2FZC - chains C and D of the 4 polymer chains in the assembly; structure by X-ray diffraction, 2.10 A resolution.

Chain C:
Name: Aspartate carbamoyltransferase catalytic chain
From: Escherichia coli
Notes: EC 2.1.3.2
UniProtKB: P0A786 (PYRB_ECOLI); residue numbers follow UniProt; this construct covers 1-310
Amino-acid sequence (310 residues; each row starts with the number of its first residue):
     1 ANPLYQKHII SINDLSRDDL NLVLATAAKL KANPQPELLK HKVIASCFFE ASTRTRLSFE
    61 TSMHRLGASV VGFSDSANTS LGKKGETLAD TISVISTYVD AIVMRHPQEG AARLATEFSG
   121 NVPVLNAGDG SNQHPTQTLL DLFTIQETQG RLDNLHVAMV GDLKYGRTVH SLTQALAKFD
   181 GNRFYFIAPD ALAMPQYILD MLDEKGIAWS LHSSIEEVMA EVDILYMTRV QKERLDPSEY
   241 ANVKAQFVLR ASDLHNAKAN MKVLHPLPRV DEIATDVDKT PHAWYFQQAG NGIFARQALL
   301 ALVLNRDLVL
Residues lining bound ligands: EOP ({ethane-1,2-diylbis[imino(2-oxoethane-2,1-diyl)]}bis(phosphonic acid)): Ser52, Arg54, Thr55, Ser80, Arg105, His134, Gln137, Arg167, Thr168, Arg229, Pro266, Leu267, Pro268

Chain D:
Name: Aspartate carbamoyltransferase regulatory chain
From: Escherichia coli
Notes: EC 2.1.3.2
UniProtKB: P0A7F3 (PYRI_ECOLI); aligned to UniProt positions 1-153 over residues 1-153 (the alignment contains insertions or deletions, so no single offset holds)
Amino-acid sequence (153 residues; row label = number of the first residue in the row):
     1 MTHDNKLQVE AIKRGTVIDH IPAQIGFKLL SLFKLTETDQ RITIGLNLPS GEMGRKDLIK
    61 IENTFLSEDQ VDQLALYAPQ ATVNRIDNYE VVGKSRPSLP ERIDNVLVCP NSNCISHAEP
   121 VSSSFAVRKR ANDIALKCKY CEKEFSHNVV LAN
Disordered / not traced: 1
Metal / ion sites: Zn2+: Cys109, Cys114, Cys138, Cys141
Residues lining bound ligands: CTP (cytidine-5'-triphosphate): Thr2, Glu10, Ala11, Ile12, Val17, Asp19, His20, Leu58, Lys60, Asn84, Tyr89, Glu90, Val91
Swiss-Prot annotation at these positions:
  - binding site (Zn(2+)): Cys109, Cys114, Cys138, Cys141

Interface between chain C and chain D:
Residue-residue contacts - 39 pairs, chain C then chain D:
  Ser11(C) - Glu142(D)  hydrogen bond
  Asn13(C) - Lys137(D)  hydrogen bond
  Asn13(C) - Glu142(D)
  Thr87(C) - Glu119(D)
  Thr87(C) - Pro120(D)
  Leu88(C) - Ile115(D)  hydrophobic
  Leu88(C) - Glu119(D)  hydrogen bond (backbone-side chain)
  Ala89(C) - Glu119(D)  hydrogen bond (backbone-side chain)
  Ala89(C) - Pro120(D)  hydrophobic
  His106(C) - Ile115(D)
  Pro107(C) - Asn113(D)  hydrogen bond (backbone-side chain)
  Gln108(C) - Asn113(D)
  Gln108(C) - Cys114(D)
  Gln108(C) - Ile115(D)
  Glu109(C) - Asn111(D)  hydrogen bond
  Glu109(C) - Asn113(D)  hydrogen bond
  Glu109(C) - Cys114(D)
  Glu109(C) - Ile115(D)  hydrogen bond (backbone-backbone)
  Glu109(C) - Cys141(D)
  Gly110(C) - Ile115(D)
  Gly110(C) - Tyr140(D)
  Ala111(C) - Ile115(D)
  Arg113(C) - Lys139(D)
  Arg113(C) - Tyr140(D)
  Arg113(C) - Glu142(D)  salt bridge
  Leu114(C) - Ile115(D)  hydrophobic
  Leu114(C) - Glu119(D)
  Leu114(C) - Val121(D)  hydrophobic
  Leu114(C) - Tyr140(D)  hydrophobic
  Glu117(C) - Val121(D)
  Glu117(C) - Lys139(D)  salt bridge
  Glu117(C) - Tyr140(D)  hydrogen bond
  Phe118(C) - Pro120(D)
  Phe118(C) - Val121(D)  hydrophobic
  Ser131(C) - Lys143(D)  hydrogen bond
  Asn132(C) - Tyr140(D)
  Asn132(C) - Cys141(D)
  Asn132(C) - Glu142(D)  hydrogen bond
  Gln133(C) - Glu142(D)
Interface residues without a listed pair, chain D (14 interface residues in all): Ala118

Summary:
18 residues of chain C and 14 residues of chain D are in contact, with 11 hydrogen bonds and 2 salt bridges.
Polar pairs include Arg113(C)-Glu142(D), Glu117(C)-Lys139(D) and Ser11(C)-Glu142(D). Ligands of chain C:
compound EOP. Ligands of chain D: CTP.
Chain C is Aspartate carbamoyltransferase catalytic chain and chain D is Aspartate carbamoyltransferase
regulatory chain, both from Escherichia coli; the structure, The Structure of Wild-Type E. Coli Aspartate
Transcarbamoylase in Complex with Novel T State Inhibitors at ..., was determined by X-ray diffraction
together with 2FZG and 2FZK from the same study.
